Entry 7KRO (electron microscopy, 3.60 A resolution); this record covers chains C and D of the 8 polymer chains in the assembly.

== Chain C ==
Name: Non-structural protein 7
Organism: Severe acute respiratory syndrome coronavirus 2
UniProtKB: P0DTD1 (R1AB_SARS2); residues 1-83 here correspond to UniProt positions 3860-3942 (UniProt number = residue number + 3859)
Sequence (88 residues; each row starts with the number of its first residue; numbers below 1 keep their minus sign (Gly-4 is residue -4)):
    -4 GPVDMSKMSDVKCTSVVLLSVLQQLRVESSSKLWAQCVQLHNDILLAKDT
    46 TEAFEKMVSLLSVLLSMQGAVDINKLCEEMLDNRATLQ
Not modelled in the structure: -4 to 0, 76-83
Differences from the reference sequence: expression tag (-4 to 0)
Curated features (UniProtKB/Swiss-Prot):
  - site: Gln83 (Cleavage)

== Chain D ==
Name: Non-structural protein 8
Organism: Severe acute respiratory syndrome coronavirus 2
UniProtKB: P0DTD1 (R1AB_SARS2); residues 1-198 here correspond to UniProt positions 3943-4140 (UniProt number = residue number + 3942)
Sequence (199 residues; row label = number of the first residue in the row; numbering starts at 0):
     0 MAIASEFSSLPSYAAFATAQEAYEQAVANGDSEVVLKKLKKSLNVAKSEF
    50 DRDAAMQRKLEKMADQAMTQMYKQARSEDKRAKVTSAMQTMLFTMLRKLD
   100 NDALNNIINNARDGCVPLNIIPLTTAAKLMVVIPDYNTYKNTCDGTTFTY
   150 ASALWEIQQVVDADSKIVQLSEISMDNSPNLAWPLIVTALRANSAVKLQ
Not modelled in the structure: 0-6, 192-198
Differences from the reference sequence: initiating methionine (0)
Curated features (UniProtKB/Swiss-Prot):
  - site: Gln198 (Cleavage)
Ligand contacts: chapso (1N7): Ala66, Met67, Met70

== How chain C and chain D interact ==
Residue-residue contacts (47; chain C residue first):
  Lys2(C) - Leu98(D)
  Asp5(C) - Met94(D)
  Asp5(C) - Leu98(D)
  Thr9(C) - Met94(D)
  Thr9(C) - Leu95(D)
  Thr9(C) - Leu98(D)
  Val12(C) - Met87(D)
  Val12(C) - Leu91(D)  hydrophobic
  Leu13(C) - Leu91(D)  hydrophobic
  Val16(C) - Met87(D)  hydrophobic
  Val16(C) - Leu91(D)  hydrophobic
  Gln19(C) - Val83(D)
  Gln19(C) - Thr84(D)
  Gln19(C) - Met87(D)
  Leu28(C) - Ile119(D)  hydrophobic
  Gln31(C) - Ile119(D)
  Phe49(C) - Leu98(D)  hydrophobic
  Phe49(C) - Asn100(D)
  Glu50(C) - Leu122(D)
  Val53(C) - Ala102(D)  hydrophobic
  Val53(C) - Leu103(D)  hydrophobic
  Val53(C) - Ile120(D)  hydrophobic
  Ser54(C) - Ile119(D)
  Ser54(C) - Ile120(D)  hydrogen bond (side chain-backbone)
  Ser54(C) - Leu122(D)
  Leu56(C) - Leu95(D)  hydrophobic
  Leu56(C) - Leu103(D)  hydrophobic
  Leu56(C) - Ile106(D)  hydrophobic
  Ser57(C) - Pro116(D)
  Ser57(C) - Ile119(D)
  Ser57(C) - Ile120(D)  hydrogen bond (side chain-backbone)
  Val58(C) - Ile119(D)  hydrophobic
  Leu59(C) - Leu91(D)  hydrophobic
  Leu60(C) - Ile106(D)
  Leu60(C) - Ala110(D)  hydrophobic
  Leu60(C) - Val115(D)
  Ser61(C) - Pro116(D)
  Gln63(C) - Val115(D)
  Leu71(C) - Gln88(D)
  Leu71(C) - Phe92(D)  hydrophobic
  Leu71(C) - Arg96(D)  hydrogen bond (backbone-side chain)
  Cys72(C) - Phe92(D)  hydrophobic
  Cys72(C) - Ile107(D)  hydrophobic
  Cys72(C) - Arg111(D)
  Glu74(C) - Arg96(D)  salt bridge
  Met75(C) - Arg96(D)
  Met75(C) - Arg111(D)
Also at the interface, not in a pair above, chain C (33 interface residues in all): Val6, Ser15, Leu20, Leu35, Lys51, Met52, Val66, Ile68, Asn69
Also at the interface, not in a pair above, chain D (28 interface residues in all): Thr89, Met90, Lys97, Leu117, Asn118, Ala150

== In short ==
33 residues of chain C and 28 residues of chain D are in contact; the contacts include 3 hydrogen bonds and 1
salt bridge. Polar pairs include Glu74(C)-Arg96(D), Ser54(C)-Ile120(D) and Ser57(C)-Ile120(D). Bound to chain
D: chapso.
Here chain C is Non-structural protein 7 and chain D is Non-structural protein 8, both from Severe acute
respiratory syndrome coronavirus 2. Entry 7KRO (Structure of SARS-CoV-2 backtracked complex complex bound to
nsp13 helicase - nsp13(2)-BTC) was determined by electron microscopy together with 7KRN and 7KRP from the same
study.
